Entry 5ZGA (X-ray diffraction, 1.79 A resolution); this record covers chains A and B.

[Chain A (and B)]
Molecule: Triosephosphate isomerase
Source organism: Opisthorchis viverrini
Notes: EC 5.3.1.1; chain B of this document is another copy of the same molecule, construct and numbering; everything in this record applies to it too
UniProtKB: A0A074Z863 (A0A074Z863_9TREM); aligned to UniProt positions 1-249 over residues 1-249 (the alignment contains insertions or deletions, so no single offset holds)
Sequence (269 residues; numbered -19 to 249; the number before each row is that of its first residue; numbers below 1 keep their minus sign (Met-19 is residue -19)):
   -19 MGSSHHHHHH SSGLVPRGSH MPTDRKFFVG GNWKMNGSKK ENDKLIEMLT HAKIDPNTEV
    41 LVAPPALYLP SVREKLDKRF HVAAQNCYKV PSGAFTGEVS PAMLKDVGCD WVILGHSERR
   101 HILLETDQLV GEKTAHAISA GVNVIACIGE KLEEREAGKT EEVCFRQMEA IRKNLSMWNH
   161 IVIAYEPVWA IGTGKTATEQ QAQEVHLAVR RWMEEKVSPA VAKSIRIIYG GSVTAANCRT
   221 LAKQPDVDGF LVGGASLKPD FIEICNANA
Unresolved in the structure: -19 to 4, 171-174 (chain B: -19 to 4)
Construct notes: expression tag (-19 to 0); conflict Ala46 (Ser in A0A074Z863), Leu104 (Met in A0A074Z863), Arg191 (Lys194 in A0A074Z863), Lys203 (Asn206 in A0A074Z863); engineered mutation Ala115 (Asn in A0A074Z863)

[Interface between chain A and chain B]
Pairs across the interface (80):
  Asn12(A) - Thr76(B)  hydrogen bond
  Lys14(A) - Gly73(B)
  Lys14(A) - Ala74(B)
  Lys14(A) - Thr76(B)
  Met15(A) - Tyr68(B)  hydrophobic
  Met15(A) - Val70(B)
  Met15(A) - Ser72(B)
  Met15(A) - Gly73(B)  hydrogen bond (backbone-backbone)
  Met15(A) - Phe75(B)
  Met15(A) - Glu78(B)
  Met15(A) - Val79(B)
  Met15(A) - Ser80(B)
  Met15(A) - Met83(B)
  Asn16(A) - Ser72(B)
  Asn16(A) - Gly73(B)
  Asn16(A) - Met83(B)
  Gly17(A) - Met83(B)
  Ser18(A) - Asp86(B)
  Lys19(A) - Asp86(B)  hydrogen bond (backbone-side chain)
  Pro45(A) - Met83(B)  hydrophobic
  Ala46(A) - Leu47(B)
  Leu47(A) - Ala46(B)
  Leu47(A) - Leu49(B)  hydrophobic
  Leu47(A) - Pro50(B)
  Leu47(A) - Met83(B)  hydrophobic
  Leu47(A) - Leu84(B)  hydrophobic
  Tyr48(A) - Met83(B)
  Tyr48(A) - Asp86(B)  hydrogen bond
  Tyr48(A) - Val87(B)  hydrophobic
  Leu49(A) - Leu47(B)  hydrophobic
  Pro50(A) - Leu47(B)
  Gln65(A) - Thr76(B)
  Gln65(A) - Gly77(B)  hydrogen bond (side chain-backbone)
  Tyr68(A) - Met15(B)  hydrophobic
  Tyr68(A) - Ile102(B)
  Val70(A) - Met15(B)
  Pro71(A) - Met15(B)
  Ser72(A) - Met15(B)
  Ser72(A) - Asn16(B)
  Gly73(A) - Lys14(B)
  Gly73(A) - Met15(B)  hydrogen bond (backbone-backbone)
  Gly73(A) - Asn16(B)
  Ala74(A) - Lys14(B)
  Ala74(A) - Glu98(B)
  Phe75(A) - Met15(B)
  Phe75(A) - Glu98(B)
  Thr76(A) - Asn12(B)  hydrogen bond
  Thr76(A) - Lys14(B)
  Thr76(A) - Gln65(B)
  Thr76(A) - His96(B)  hydrogen bond
  Thr76(A) - Glu98(B)  hydrogen bond
  Thr76(A) - Arg99(B)  hydrogen bond (backbone-side chain)
  Gly77(A) - Gln65(B)  hydrogen bond (backbone-side chain)
  Gly77(A) - Arg99(B)
  Glu78(A) - Met15(B)
  Glu78(A) - Arg99(B)  salt bridge
  Glu78(A) - Leu103(B)
  Val79(A) - Met15(B)
  Ser80(A) - Met15(B)
  Met83(A) - Met15(B)
  Met83(A) - Asn16(B)
  Met83(A) - Gly17(B)
  Met83(A) - Pro45(B)  hydrophobic
  Met83(A) - Leu47(B)  hydrophobic
  Met83(A) - Tyr48(B)
  Leu84(A) - Leu47(B)  hydrophobic
  Asp86(A) - Ser18(B)
  Asp86(A) - Lys19(B)  hydrogen bond (side chain-backbone)
  Asp86(A) - Tyr48(B)  hydrogen bond
  Val87(A) - Tyr48(B)  hydrophobic
  His96(A) - Thr76(B)
  Glu98(A) - Ala74(B)
  Glu98(A) - Phe75(B)
  Glu98(A) - Thr76(B)  hydrogen bond
  Arg99(A) - Thr76(B)  hydrogen bond (side chain-backbone)
  Arg99(A) - Gly77(B)
  Arg99(A) - Glu78(B)  salt bridge
  Ile102(A) - Tyr68(B)
  Leu103(A) - Glu78(B)
  Leu104(A) - Leu104(B)
Interface residues without a listed pair, chain A (37 interface residues in all): Asn66
Interface residues without a listed pair, chain B (37 interface residues in all): Asn66, Pro71

[Summary]
Chain A and chain B each contribute 37 residues to their interface, with 15 hydrogen bonds and 2 salt bridges.
Polar pairs include Glu78(A)-Arg99(B), Asn12(A)-Thr76(B) and Lys19(A)-Asp86(B).
Both chains are Triosephosphate isomerase (Opisthorchis viverrini). Entry 5ZGA (Crystal Structure of
Triosephosphate isomerase SAD deletion and N115A mutant from Opisthorchis viverrini) was determined by X-ray
diffraction (same publication as 5ZFX, 5ZG4 and 5ZG5).
